Entry 8ZCJ (electron microscopy, 3.09 A resolution); this record covers chains B and G of the 6 polymer chains in the assembly.

== Chain B ==
Protein: Guanine nucleotide-binding protein G(i) subunit alpha-1
From: Homo sapiens
UniProt: P63096 (GNAI1_HUMAN); residue numbers follow UniProt; this construct covers 1-354
Amino-acid sequence (354 residues; each row starts with the number of its first residue):
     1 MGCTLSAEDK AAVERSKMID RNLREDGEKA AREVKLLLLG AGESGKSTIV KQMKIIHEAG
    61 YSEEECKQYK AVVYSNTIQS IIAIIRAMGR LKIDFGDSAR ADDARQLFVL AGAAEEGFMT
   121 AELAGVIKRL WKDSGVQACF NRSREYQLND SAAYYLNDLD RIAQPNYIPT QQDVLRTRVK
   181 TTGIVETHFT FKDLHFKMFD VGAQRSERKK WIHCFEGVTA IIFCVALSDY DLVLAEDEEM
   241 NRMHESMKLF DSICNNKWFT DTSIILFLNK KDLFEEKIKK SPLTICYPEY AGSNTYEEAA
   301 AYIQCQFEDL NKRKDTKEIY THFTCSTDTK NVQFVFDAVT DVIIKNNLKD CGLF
Not modelled in the structure: 1-5, 55-181
Differences from the reference sequence: conflict Ala203 (Gly in P63096), Ser326 (Ala in P63096)
Swiss-Prot annotation at these positions:
  - region: Lys35 to Thr48 (G1 motif), Asp173 to Thr181 (G2 motif), Phe196 to Gly202, Gln204, Arg205 (G3 motif), Ile265 to Asp272 (G4 motif), Thr324, Cys325, Thr327 to Thr329 (G5 motif)
  - binding site (GTP): Glu43 to Thr48, Ser151, Leu175 to Thr181, Asp200 to Gly202, Gln204, Asn269 to Asp272
  - binding site (Mg(2+)): Ser47, Thr181
  - modified residue: Arg178 (ADP-ribosylarginine), Gln204 (Deamidated glutamine), Cys351 (ADP-ribosylcysteine)
  - lipidation: Gly2 (N-myristoyl glycine), Cys3 (S-palmitoyl cysteine)

== Chain G ==
Protein: Beta-2 adrenergic receptor, Somatostatin receptor type 5, lgbit (fusion protein)
From: Homo sapiens
UniProt: chimeric construct of P07550, P35346: residues -23 to 0 from P07550 (ADRB2_HUMAN) positions 1-24 (UniProt number = residue number + 24); residues 1-364 from P35346 positions 1-364 (same numbers)
Amino-acid sequence (570 residues; row label = number of the first residue in the row; numbers below 1 keep their minus sign (Met-47 is residue -47)):
   -47 MKTIIALSYI FCLVFADYKD DDDKMGQPGN GSAFLLAPNG SHAPDHDVME PLFPASTPSW
    13 NASSPGAASG GGDNRTLVGP APSAGARAVL VPVLYLLVCA AGLGGNTLVI YVVLRFAKMK
    73 TVTNIYILNL AVADVLYMLG LPFLATQNAA SFWPFGPVLC RLVMTLDGVN QFTSVFCLTV
   133 MSVDRYLAVV HPLSSARWRR PRVAKLASAA AWVLSLCMSL PLLVFADVQE GGTCNASWPE
   193 PVGLWGAVFI IYTAVLGFFA PLLVICLCYL LIVVKVRAAG VRVGCVRRRS ERKVTRMVLV
   253 VVLVFAGCWL PFFTVNIVNL AVALPQEPAS AGLYFFVVIL SYANSCANPV LYGFLSDNFR
   313 QSFQKVLCLR KGSGAKDADA TEPRPDRIRQ QQEATPPAHR AAANGLMQTS KLVFTLEDFV
   373 GDWEQTAAYN LDQVLEQGGV SSLLQNLAVS VTPIQRIVRS GENALKIDIH VIIPYEGLSA
   433 DQMAQIEEVF KVVYPVDDHH FKVILPYGTL VIDGVTPNML NYFGRPYEGI AVFDGKKITV
   493 TGTLWNGNKI IDERLITPDG SMLFRVTINS
Not modelled in the structure: -47 to 42, 318-522
Differences from the reference sequence: initiating methionine (-47); expression tag (-46 to -24)
Swiss-Prot annotation at these positions:
  - glycosylation (N-linked (GlcNAc...) asparagine): Asn-18, Asn-9
Disulfides: Cys112-Cys186

== Chain B / chain G interface ==
Pairs across the interface (33):
  Arg24(B) - Arg152(G)
  Glu28(B) - Ala148(G)
  Glu28(B) - Arg152(G)  salt bridge
  Arg32(B) - Pro144(G)  hydrogen bond (side chain-backbone)
  Arg32(B) - Leu145(G)  hydrogen bond (side chain-backbone)
  Arg32(B) - Ser146(G)
  Arg32(B) - Ser147(G)
  Arg32(B) - Ala148(G)
  Arg32(B) - Arg149(G)
  Lys314(B) - Arg241(G)
  Asp315(B) - Arg241(G)  hydrogen bond (backbone-side chain)
  Asp337(B) - Val235(G)
  Asp341(B) - Gly232(G)
  Asp341(B) - Gly236(G)
  Ile344(B) - Val141(G)
  Ile344(B) - Val228(G)  hydrophobic
  Asn347(B) - Ala140(G)  hydrogen bond (side chain-backbone)
  Asn347(B) - Val141(G)
  Asn347(B) - Pro144(G)
  Leu348(B) - Val141(G)  hydrophobic
  Lys349(B) - Asn310(G)
  Asp350(B) - Thr75(G)
  Asp350(B) - Ala140(G)
  Asp350(B) - Arg151(G)  salt bridge
  Cys351(B) - Thr75(G)
  Cys351(B) - Asp136(G)  hydrogen bond
  Cys351(B) - Arg137(G)  hydrogen bond (backbone-side chain)
  Cys351(B) - Ala140(G)  hydrophobic
  Gly352(B) - Ser308(G)
  Gly352(B) - Asn310(G)
  Leu353(B) - Tyr221(G)  hydrophobic
  Leu353(B) - Met249(G)
  Phe354(B) - Lys245(G)  hydrogen bond (backbone-side chain)
Other interface residues (no listed pair), chain B (18 interface residues in all): Glu318, Tyr320
Other interface residues (no listed pair), chain G (28 interface residues in all): Ile224, Cys237, Ser242, Tyr304, Asp309

== In short ==
18 residues of chain B face 28 of chain G across their interface, with 7 hydrogen bonds and 2 salt bridges.
Polar pairs include Glu28(B)-Arg152(G), Asp350(B)-Arg151(G) and Arg32(B)-Pro144(G). From UniProt: 22
GTP-binding residues and Mg2+-binding residues Ser47(B) and Thr181(B) on chain B.
Here chain B is Guanine nucleotide-binding protein G(i) subunit alpha-1 and chain G is Beta-2 adrenergic
receptor, Somatostatin receptor type 5, lgbit (fusion protein), both from Homo sapiens. Entry 8ZCJ (Cryo-EM
structure of the pasireotide-bound SSTR5-Gi complex) was determined by electron microscopy together with 8ZBE
from the same study.
